Entry 8CF8 (electron microscopy, 2.20 A resolution); this record covers chains A and J of the 9 polymer chains in the assembly.

# Chain A
Molecule: 16S rRNA
Organism: Escherichia coli BW25113
Sequence (1540 nucleotides; numbered 1 to 1540; the number before each row is that of its first residue):
     1 AAAUUGAAGAGUUUGAUCAUGGCUCAGAUUGAACGCUGGCGGCAGGCCUA
    51 ACACAUGCAAGUCGAACGGUAACAGGAAGAAGCUUGCUUCUUUGCUGACG
   101 AGUGGCGGACGGGUGAGUAAUGUCUGGGAAACUGCCUGAUGGAGGGGGAU
   151 AACUACUGGAAACGGUAGCUAAUACCGCAUAACGUCGCAAGACCAAAGAG
   201 GGGGACCUUCGGGCCUCUUGCCAUCGGAUGUGCCCAGAUGGGAUUAGCUA
   251 GUAGGUGGGGUAACGGCUCACCUAGGCGACGAUCCCUAGCUGGUCUGAGA
   301 GGAUGACCAGCCACACUGGAACUGAGACACGGUCCAGACUCCUACGGGAG
   351 GCAGCAGUGGGGAAUAUUGCACAAUGGGCGCAAGCCUGAUGCAGCCAUGC
   401 CGCGUGUAUGAAGAAGCCCUUCGGGUUGUAAAGUACUUUCAGCGGGGAGG
   451 AAGGGAGUAAAGUUAAUACCUUUGCUCAUUGACGUUACCCGCAGAAGAAG
   501 CACCGGCUAACUCCGUGCCAGCAGCCXCGGUAAUACGGAGGGUGCAAGCG
   551 UUAAUCGGAAUUACUGGGCGUAAAGCGCACGCAGGCGGUUUGUUAAGUCA
   601 GAUGUGAAAUCCCCGGGCUCAACCUGGGAACUGCAUCUGAUACUGGCAAG
   651 CUUGAGUCUCGUAGAGGGGGGUAGAAUUCCAGGUGUAGCGGUGAAAUGCG
   701 UAGAGAUCUGGAGGAAUACCGGUGGCGAAGGCGGCCCCCUGGACGAAGAC
   751 UGACGCUCAGGUGCGAAAGCGUGGGGAGCAAACAGGAUUAGAUACCCUGG
   801 UAGUCCACGCCGUAAACGAUGUCGACUUGGAGGUUGUGCCCUUGAGGCGU
   851 GGCUUCCGGAGCUAACGCGUUAAGUCGACCGCCUGGGGAGUACGGCCGCA
   901 AGGUUAAAACUCAAAUGAAUUGACGGGGGCCCGCACAAGCGGUGGAGCAU
   951 GUGGUUUAAUUCGAUGXAACGCGAAGAACCUUACCUGGUCUUGACAUCCA
  1001 CGGAAGUUUUCAGAGAUGAGAAUGUGCCUUCGGGAACCGUGAGACAGGUG
  1051 CUGCAUGGCUGUCGUCAGCUCGUGUUGUGAAAUGUUGGGUUAAGUCCCGC
  1101 AACGAGCGCAACCCUUAUCCUUUGUUGCCAGCGGUCCGGCCGGGAACUCA
  1151 AAGGAGACUGCCAGUGAUAAACUGGAGGAAGGUGGGGAUGACGUCAAGUC
  1201 AUCAUGGCCCUUACGACCAGGGCUACACACGUGCUACAAUGGCGCAUACA
  1251 AAGAGAAGCGACCUCGCGAGAGCAAGCGGACCUCAUAAAGUGCGUCGUAG
  1301 UCCGGAUUGGAGUCUGCAACUCGACUCCAUGAAGUCGGAAUCGCUAGUAA
  1351 UCGUGGAUCAGAAUGCCACGGUGAAUACGUUCCCGGGCCUUGUACACACC
  1401 GCCCGUXACACCAUGGGAGUGGGUUGCAAAAGAAGUAGGUAGCUUAACCU
  1451 UCGGGAGGGCGCUUACCACUUUGUGAUUCAUGACUGGGGUGAAGUCGUAA
  1501 CAAGGUAACCGUAGGGGAACCUGCGGUUGGAUCACCUCCU
Unresolved in the structure: 1-929, 1390-1540
Modified / non-standard residues: PSU (pseudouridine-5'-monophosphate) at position 516, G7M (N7-methyl-guanosine-5'-monophosphate) at position 527, 2MG (2N-methylguanosine-5'-monophosphate) at position 966, 5MC (5-methylcytidine-5'-monophosphate) at position 967, 2MG (2N-methylguanosine-5'-monophosphate) at position 1207, 4OC (4n,o2'-methylcytidine-5'-monophosphate) at position 1402, 5MC (5-methylcytidine-5'-monophosphate) at position 1407, UR3 (3-methyluridine-5'-monophoshate) at position 1498, 2MG (2N-methylguanosine-5'-monophosphate) at position 1516, MA6 (6N-dimethyladenosine-5'-monophoshate) at position 1518, MA6 (6N-dimethyladenosine-5'-monophoshate) at position 1519
Metal / ion sites: Mg2+ site 1 near C934 (its only coordinating residue here); Mg2+ site 2 near A937 (its only coordinating residue here); K+ site 1: U943, G944; K+ site 2: U943, G944, G945; Mg2+ site 3: G944, G945; Mg2+ site 4: A964, U1199; K+ site 3: G971, G1233, U1364; Mg2+ site 5 near C972 (its only coordinating residue here); K+ site 4: G976, C1359, G1361, A1362; K+ site 5: A978, C979; Mg2+ site 6: C979, C980, U981, G1222; Mg2+ site 7 near C980 (its only coordinating residue here); 13 more Mg2+ sites not listed; 7 more K+ sites not listed
Small-molecule neighbours: Eravacycline (YQM): U965, 2MG_966, G1053, C1054, C1195, A1196, A1197, G1198
Reported in the primary citation:
  - Mg2+ coordination through a water molecule: 2MG_966

# Chain J
Protein: Small ribosomal subunit protein uS10
Organism: Escherichia coli BW25113
UniProt: P0A7R5 (RS10_ECOLI); residue numbers follow UniProt; this construct covers 1-103
Sequence (103 residues; each row starts with the number of its first residue):
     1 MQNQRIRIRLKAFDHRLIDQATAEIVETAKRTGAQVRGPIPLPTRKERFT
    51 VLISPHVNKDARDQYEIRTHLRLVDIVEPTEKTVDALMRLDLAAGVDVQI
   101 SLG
Unresolved in the structure: 1-4, 103

# How chain A and chain J interact
Pairs across the interface (80; chain A residue first):
  G963(A) with His-56(J), hydrogen bond to the sugar; Val-57(J), base contact
  A964(A) with His-56(J), hydrogen bond to the sugar; Val-57(J), sugar contact
  A969(A) with Asn-58(J), phosphate contact
  C972(A) with Val-57(J), base contact; Asn-58(J), sugar contact; Lys-59(J), salt bridge to the phosphate
  G973(A) with Leu-52(J), sugar contact; Pro-55(J), hydrogen bond to the sugar; His-56(J), base contact; Val-57(J), hydrogen bond to the sugar; Lys-59(J), salt bridge to the phosphate
  A975(A) with Lys-59(J), salt bridge to the phosphate; Arg-62(J), hydrogen bond to the base
  G1058(A) with Pro-55(J), base contact
  C1059(A) with Ile-53(J), hydrogen bond to the sugar; Pro-55(J), base contact
  U1060(A) with Ile-53(J), sugar contact; Ser-54(J), hydrogen bond to the sugar; Asn-58(J), hydrogen bond to the sugar; Ala-61(J), phosphate contact
  G1061(A) with Asn-58(J), hydrogen bond to the sugar; Ala-61(J), sugar contact
  C1114(A) with Arg-68(J), hydrogen bond to the phosphate
  U1115(A) with Lys-46(J), sugar contact; Arg-68(J), salt bridge to the phosphate
  U1123(A) with Gly-38(J), sugar contact; Pro-39(J), hydrogen bond to the sugar; Ile-40(J), sugar contact; Pro-41(J), base contact
  G1124(A) with Val-36(J), phosphate contact; Arg-37(J), salt bridge to the phosphate; Gly-38(J), hydrogen bond to the phosphate; Ile-40(J), sugar contact
  U1125(A) with Arg-7(J), hydrogen bond to the phosphate; Arg-37(J), salt bridge to the phosphate; Ile-40(J), sugar contact; Leu-42(J), base contact; Leu-73(J), sugar contact
  U1126(A) with Arg-7(J), salt bridge to the phosphate; Arg-9(J), hydrogen bond to the base; Leu-42(J), base contact; Leu-73(J), base contact
  A1150(A) with Pro-41(J), hydrogen bond to the sugar; Leu-42(J), sugar contact; Pro-43(J), sugar contact
  A1151(A) with Pro-41(J), sugar contact; Leu-42(J), sugar contact; Pro-43(J), phosphate contact; Thr-44(J), hydrogen bond to the phosphate; Arg-72(J), phosphate contact
  A1152(A) with His-15(J), phosphate contact; Asp-19(J), hydrogen bond to the sugar; Thr-44(J), phosphate contact; His-70(J), salt bridge to the phosphate; Arg-72(J), salt bridge to the phosphate
  G1153(A) with His-15(J), salt bridge to the phosphate; Arg-16(J), salt bridge to the phosphate
  G1198(A) with Ser-54(J), base contact; Pro-55(J), base contact; His-56(J), sugar contact; Val-57(J), sugar contact
  U1199(A) with Pro-55(J), base contact; His-56(J), sugar contact
  U1202(A) with Pro-55(J), base contact
  A1254(A) with Arg-45(J), salt bridge to the phosphate; Glu-47(J), phosphate contact
  G1255(A) with Arg-45(J), salt bridge to the phosphate
  G1279(A) with Arg-9(J), salt bridge to the phosphate; Lys-11(J), salt bridge to the phosphate
  A1280(A) with Arg-9(J), salt bridge to the phosphate; Leu-42(J), phosphate contact; Pro-43(J), sugar contact; Leu-71(J), phosphate contact
  C1366(A) with Arg-62(J), hydrogen bond to the sugar
  C1367(A) with Thr-50(J), hydrogen bond to the sugar; Arg-62(J), salt bridge to the phosphate; Gln-64(J), hydrogen bond to the phosphate
  A1368(A) with Gln-64(J), hydrogen bond to the phosphate
Other interface residues (no listed pair), chain A (33 interface residues in all): U1189, G1253, G1278
Other interface residues (no listed pair), chain J (38 interface residues in all): Asp-63, Asp-75, Gln-99

# Summary
The interface between chain A and chain J involves 33 residues on one side and 38 on the other; the contacts
include 21 hydrogen bonds and 17 salt bridges. Among the polar pairs are A975(A)/Arg-62(J), U1126(A)/Arg-9(J)
and G963(A)/His-56(J). Ligands of chain A: Eravacycline. The paper reports water-mediated Mg2+ coordination by
2MG_966(A).
Chain A is 16S rRNA and chain J is Small ribosomal subunit protein uS10, both from Escherichia coli BW25113;
the structure, Eravacycline bound to the 30S head, was determined by electron microscopy (same publication as
8CA7, 8CAI, 8CEP, 8CF1, 8CGI, 8CGJ, 8CGR and 8CGU).
